PDB entry 2EHO | X-ray diffraction, 3.00 A resolution | chains A and C of the 4 polymer chains in the assembly

== Chain A ==
Protein: GINS complex subunit 4
From: Homo sapiens
Notes: fragment: Sld5
UniProt: Q9BRT9 (Q9BRT9_HUMAN); numbering as in UniProt (aligned over 11-213)
Chain sequence (203 residues; each row starts with the number of its first residue):
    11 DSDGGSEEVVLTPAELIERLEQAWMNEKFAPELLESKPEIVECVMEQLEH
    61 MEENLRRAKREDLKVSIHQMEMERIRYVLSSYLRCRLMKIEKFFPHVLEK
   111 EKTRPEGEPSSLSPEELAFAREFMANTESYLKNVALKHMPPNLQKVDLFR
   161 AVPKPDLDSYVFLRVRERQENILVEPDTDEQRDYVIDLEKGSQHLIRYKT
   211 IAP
Disordered / not traced: 11-20, 67-70, 175-201, 213
Construct notes: modified residue (35, 55, 61, 80, 82, 98, 134, 149)
Modified positions: Mse35, Mse55, Mse61, Mse80, Mse82, Mse98, Mse134, Mse149 (selenomethionine; parent Met)
UniProt features mapped onto this chain:
  - modified residue (Phosphoserine): S12, S16

== Chain C ==
Protein: DNA replication complex GINS protein PSF2
From: Homo sapiens
UniProt: Q9Y248 (PSF2_HUMAN); numbering as in UniProt (aligned over 1-185)
Chain sequence (186 residues; numbered 0 to 185; the number before each row is that of its first residue; numbering starts at 0):
     0 MMDAAEVEFLAEKELVTIIPNFSLDKIYLIGGDLGPFNPGLPVEVPLWLA
    50 INLKQRQKCRLLPPEWMDVEKLEKMRDHERKEETFTPMPSPYYMELTKLL
   100 LNHASDNIPKADEIRTLVKDMWDTRIAKLRVSADSFVRQQEAHAKLDNLT
   150 LMEINTSGTFLTQALNHMYKLRTNLQPLESTQSQDF
Disordered / not traced: 140-145, 174-185
Construct notes: cloning artifact (0); modified residue (1, 66, 74, 87, 93, 120, 151, 167)
Modified positions: Mse0, Mse1, Mse66, Mse74, Mse87, Mse93, Mse120, Mse151, Mse167 (selenomethionine; parent Met)
UniProt features mapped onto this chain:
  - modified residue: Mse1 (N-acetylmethionine), T180 (Phosphothreonine), S182 (Phosphoserine)
  - cross-link: K109 (Glycyl lysine isopeptide (Lys-Gly) (interchain with G-Cter in SUMO2))

== Interface between chain A and chain C ==
Contacting residue pairs (48):
  P23(A) - I29(C)
  A24(A) - I29(C)  hydrogen bond (backbone-backbone)
  I27(A) - I29(C)  hydrophobic
  E31(A) - K12(C)  salt bridge
  W34(A) - Mse1(C)  hydrophobic
  Mse35(A) - Mse1(C)
  Mse35(A) - L9(C)
  K38(A) - Mse0(C)  hydrogen bond (backbone-backbone)
  K38(A) - Mse1(C)
  K38(A) - E5(C)  salt bridge
  F39(A) - Mse1(C)  hydrophobic
  Mse61(A) - I29(C)  hydrophobic
  L73(A) - F21(C)  hydrophobic
  K74(A) - K25(C)  hydrogen bond (side chain-backbone)
  K74(A) - I26(C)
  S76(A) - R55(C)  hydrogen bond
  I77(A) - I26(C)  hydrophobic
  I77(A) - W47(C)
  I77(A) - L48(C)  hydrophobic
  H78(A) - Y27(C)
  H78(A) - L28(C)
  Mse80(A) - W47(C)  hydrophobic
  Mse80(A) - N51(C)
  E81(A) - L28(C)
  E81(A) - I29(C)  hydrogen bond (side chain-backbone)
  E81(A) - G30(C)  hydrogen bond (side chain-backbone)
  E81(A) - W47(C)
  R84(A) - F8(C)  hydrogen bond (side chain-backbone)
  R84(A) - E11(C)  salt bridge
  R84(A) - K12(C)
  R84(A) - W47(C)
  Y87(A) - E5(C)  hydrogen bond
  Y87(A) - F8(C)  hydrophobic
  V88(A) - F8(C)  hydrophobic
  S91(A) - E5(C)  hydrogen bond
  D166(A) - K169(C)  salt bridge
  D168(A) - Y168(C)  hydrogen bond
  S169(A) - N165(C)
  Y170(A) - T161(C)
  Y170(A) - L164(C)
  Y170(A) - N165(C)  hydrogen bond (backbone-side chain)
  Y170(A) - Y168(C)
  Y170(A) - R171(C)  hydrogen bond
  F172(A) - L150(C)  hydrophobic
  F172(A) - I153(C)  hydrophobic
  Q203(A) - D146(C)
  Q203(A) - L148(C)  hydrogen bond (side chain-backbone)
  R207(A) - Y168(C)
Also at the interface, not in a pair above, chain A (30 interface residues in all): Q57, S202, L205
Also at the interface, not in a pair above, chain C (34 interface residues in all): L23, D24, L52, K57, F135, N154
From the paper, about this interface:
  - interface residues, chain A: W34(A), L73(A), I77(A), Mse80(A), Y87(A)
  - interface residues, chain C: F8(C), L9(C), F21(C), W47(C), L48(C)

== In short ==
30 residues of chain A and 34 residues of chain C are in contact, with 13 hydrogen bonds and 4 salt bridges.
Polar pairs include E31(A)-K12(C), K38(A)-E5(C) and R84(A)-E11(C). From the paper: interface residues W34(A),
L73(A) and F8(C) among others.
Chain A is GINS complex subunit 4 and chain C is DNA replication complex GINS protein PSF2, both from Homo
sapiens; the structure, Crystal structure of human GINS complex, was determined by X-ray diffraction.
